1EGD - chains A and C of the 4 polymer chains in the assembly; structure by X-ray diffraction, 2.40 A resolution.

[Chain A (and C)]
Molecule: Medium chain acyl-CoA dehydrogenase
Source organism: Homo sapiens
Notes: EC 1.3.99.3; chain C of this document is another copy of the same molecule, construct and numbering; everything in this record applies to it too
UniProtKB: P11310 (ACADM_HUMAN); residues 1-396 here correspond to UniProt positions 26-421 (UniProt number = residue number + 25)
Amino-acid sequence (396 residues; each row starts with the number of its first residue):
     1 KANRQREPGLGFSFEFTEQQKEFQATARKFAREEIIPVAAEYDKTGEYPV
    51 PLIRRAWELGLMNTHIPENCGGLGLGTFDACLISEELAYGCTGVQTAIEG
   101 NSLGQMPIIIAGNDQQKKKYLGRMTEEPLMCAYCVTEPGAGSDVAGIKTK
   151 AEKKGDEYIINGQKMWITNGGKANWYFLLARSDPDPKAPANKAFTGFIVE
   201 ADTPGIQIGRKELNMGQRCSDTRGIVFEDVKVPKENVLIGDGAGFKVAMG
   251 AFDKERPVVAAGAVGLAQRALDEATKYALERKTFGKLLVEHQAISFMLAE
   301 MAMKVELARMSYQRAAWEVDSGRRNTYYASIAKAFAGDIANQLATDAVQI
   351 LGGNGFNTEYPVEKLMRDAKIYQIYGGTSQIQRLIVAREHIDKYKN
Unresolved in the structure: 1-9
Construct notes: engineered mutation E255 (Thr280 in P11310), G376 (Glu401 in P11310)
Small-molecule neighbours:
  - FAD (flavin-adenine dinucleotide), molecule 1: L103, Y133, C134, V135, T136, A140, G141, S142, W166, I167, T168, N214, T222, I371, I374, Y375, G376, T378, Q380, I381, L384
  - FAD, molecule 2: Y277, R281, T283, F284, L288, H291, A293, I294, Q349, I350, G352, G353, F356
UniProt features mapped onto this chain:
  - binding site (FAD): Y133 to S142, W166 to T168, R281 to T283, H291, Q292, Q349 to G353
  - binding site (octanoyl-CoA): S142, D253, R256
  - modified residue: K44 (N6-acetyllysine), K154 (N6-succinyllysine), K187 (N6-acetyllysine), K192 (N6-acetyllysine), K234 (N6-acetyllysine), K246 (N6-acetyllysine), K254 (N6-acetyllysine), K276 (N6-acetyllysine), T326 (Phosphothreonine)
What the authors report for this chain:
  - contacts within the chain: E99-E255 (hydrogen bond)

[How chain A and chain C interact]
Contacting residue pairs (7; chain A residue first):
  H291(A) - Q292(C)
  Q292(A) - H291(C)
  Q292(A) - Q292(C)  hydrogen bond (side chain-backbone)
  Q292(A) - A293(C)  hydrogen bond (side chain-backbone)
  A293(A) - Q292(C)  hydrogen bond (backbone-side chain)
  A293(A) - F296(C)  hydrophobic
  F296(A) - A293(C)  hydrophobic
Also at the interface, not in a pair above, chain A (5 interface residues in all): I294

[Overview]
5 residues of chain A and 4 residues of chain C are in contact, with 3 hydrogen bonds. Polar contacts include
Q292(A)-Q292(C) and Q292(A)-A293(C). Ligands of chain A: flavin-adenine dinucleotide. From UniProt: 23
FAD-binding residues and 3 octanoyl-CoA-binding residues on chain A. From the paper: contacts within the chain
involving E255(A) and E99(A).
Chain A and chain C are both Medium chain acyl-CoA dehydrogenase (Homo sapiens); the structure, Structure of
T255E, E376G mutant of human medium chain acyl-CoA dehydrogenase, was determined by X-ray diffraction,
deposited together with 1EGC and 1EGE.
